Entry 5E18 (X-ray diffraction, 3.30 A resolution); this record covers chains C and I of the 9 polymer chains in the assembly.

# Chain C
Name: DNA-directed RNA polymerase subunit beta
Source organism: Thermus thermophilus (strain HB8 / ATCC 27634 / DSM 579)
Notes: EC 2.7.7.6
Reference sequence: Q8RQE9 (RPOB_THET8); residue numbers follow UniProt; this construct covers 1-1119
Amino-acid sequence (1119 residues; each row starts with the number of its first residue):
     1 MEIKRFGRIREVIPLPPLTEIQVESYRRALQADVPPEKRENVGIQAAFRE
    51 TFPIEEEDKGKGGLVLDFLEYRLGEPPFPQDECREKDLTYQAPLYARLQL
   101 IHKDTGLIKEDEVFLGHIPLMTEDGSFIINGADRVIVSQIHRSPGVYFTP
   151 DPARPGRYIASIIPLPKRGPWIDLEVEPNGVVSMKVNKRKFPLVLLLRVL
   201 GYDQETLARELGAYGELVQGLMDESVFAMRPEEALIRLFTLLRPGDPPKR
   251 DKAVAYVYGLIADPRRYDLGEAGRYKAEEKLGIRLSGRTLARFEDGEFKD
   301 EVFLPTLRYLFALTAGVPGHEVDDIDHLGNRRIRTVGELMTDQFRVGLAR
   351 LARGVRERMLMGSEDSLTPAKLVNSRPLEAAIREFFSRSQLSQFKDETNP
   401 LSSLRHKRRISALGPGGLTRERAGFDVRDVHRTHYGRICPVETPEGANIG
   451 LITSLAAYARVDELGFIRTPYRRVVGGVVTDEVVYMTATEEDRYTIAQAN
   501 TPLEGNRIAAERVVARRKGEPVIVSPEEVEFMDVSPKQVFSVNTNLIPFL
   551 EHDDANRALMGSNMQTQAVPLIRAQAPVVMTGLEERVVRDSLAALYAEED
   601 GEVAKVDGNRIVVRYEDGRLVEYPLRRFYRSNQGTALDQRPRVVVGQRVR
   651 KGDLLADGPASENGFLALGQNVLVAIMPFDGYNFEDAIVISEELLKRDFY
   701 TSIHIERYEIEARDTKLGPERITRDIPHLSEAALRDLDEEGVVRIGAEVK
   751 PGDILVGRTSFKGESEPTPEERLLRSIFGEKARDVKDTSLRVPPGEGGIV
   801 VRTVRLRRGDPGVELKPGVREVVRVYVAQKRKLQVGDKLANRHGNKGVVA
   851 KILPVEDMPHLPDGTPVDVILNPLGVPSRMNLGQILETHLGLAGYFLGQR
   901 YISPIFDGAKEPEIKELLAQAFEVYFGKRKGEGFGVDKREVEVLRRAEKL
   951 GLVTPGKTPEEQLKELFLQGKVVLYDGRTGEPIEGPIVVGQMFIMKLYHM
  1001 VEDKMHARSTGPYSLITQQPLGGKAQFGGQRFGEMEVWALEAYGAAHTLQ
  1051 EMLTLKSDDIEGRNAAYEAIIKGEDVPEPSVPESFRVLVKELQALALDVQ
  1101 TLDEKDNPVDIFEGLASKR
Unresolved in the structure: 57-62, 1119

# Chain I
Molecule: 7-nt RNA strand
Sequence (7 nucleotides; each row starts with the number of its first residue):
     1 CCCUCGA
Ion coordination: Mg2+: A7 (shared with 3 residues of chain D)

# Chain C / chain I interface
Residue-residue contacts (18):
  Gln390(C) - C2(I)  sugar contact
  Gln390(C) - C3(I)  sugar contact
  Gln393(C) - C3(I)  sugar contact
  Gln393(C) - U4(I)  sugar contact
  Arg409(C) - C5(I)  salt bridge to the phosphate
  Arg420(C) - C3(I)  salt bridge to the phosphate
  Arg420(C) - U4(I)  salt bridge to the phosphate
  Pro444(C) - C5(I)  phosphate contact
  Asn448(C) - U4(I)  hydrogen bond to the phosphate
  Asn448(C) - C5(I)  phosphate contact
  Ile452(C) - U4(I)  phosphate contact
  Gln567(C) - C5(I)  hydrogen bond to the phosphate
  Gln567(C) - G6(I)  hydrogen bond to the phosphate
  Lys838(C) - A7(I)  salt bridge to the phosphate
  Lys846(C) - A7(I)  salt bridge to the phosphate
  His999(C) - C5(I)  sugar contact
  His999(C) - G6(I)  sugar contact
  Lys1004(C) - G6(I)  sugar contact
Interface residues without a listed pair, chain C (14 interface residues in all): Leu413, Glu445

# In short
14 residues of chain C face 6 of chain I across their interface; the contacts include 3 hydrogen bonds and 5
salt bridges. Polar contacts include Asn448(C)-U4(I), Gln567(C)-C5(I) and Gln567(C)-G6(I).
Here chain C is DNA-directed RNA polymerase subunit beta (Thermus thermophilus (strain HB8 / ATCC 27634 / DSM
579)) and chain I is a 7-nt RNA strand. Entry 5E18 (T. thermophilus transcription initiation complex having a
YYY discriminator sequence and a nontemplate-strand length corresponding to ...) was determined by X-ray
diffraction, deposited together with 5E17.
